PDB entry 9GDY | electron microscopy, 2.80 A resolution | chains B and C of the 3 polymer chains in the assembly

# Chain B (and C)
Name: Spike glycoprotein, Fibritin
Source organism: Severe acute respiratory syndrome coronavirus 2
Notes: chain C of this document is another copy of the same molecule, construct and numbering; everything in this record applies to it too
UniProtKB: chimeric construct of P0DTC2, P10104: residues 14-1208 from P0DTC2 (SPIKE_SARS2) positions 14-1208 (same numbers); residues 1211-1237 from P10104 positions 458-484 (UniProt number = residue number - 753)
Sequence (1230 residues; each row starts with the number of its first residue; note: 3 numbers in that range are skipped by the numbering (no residue carries them; nothing is unmodelled there)):
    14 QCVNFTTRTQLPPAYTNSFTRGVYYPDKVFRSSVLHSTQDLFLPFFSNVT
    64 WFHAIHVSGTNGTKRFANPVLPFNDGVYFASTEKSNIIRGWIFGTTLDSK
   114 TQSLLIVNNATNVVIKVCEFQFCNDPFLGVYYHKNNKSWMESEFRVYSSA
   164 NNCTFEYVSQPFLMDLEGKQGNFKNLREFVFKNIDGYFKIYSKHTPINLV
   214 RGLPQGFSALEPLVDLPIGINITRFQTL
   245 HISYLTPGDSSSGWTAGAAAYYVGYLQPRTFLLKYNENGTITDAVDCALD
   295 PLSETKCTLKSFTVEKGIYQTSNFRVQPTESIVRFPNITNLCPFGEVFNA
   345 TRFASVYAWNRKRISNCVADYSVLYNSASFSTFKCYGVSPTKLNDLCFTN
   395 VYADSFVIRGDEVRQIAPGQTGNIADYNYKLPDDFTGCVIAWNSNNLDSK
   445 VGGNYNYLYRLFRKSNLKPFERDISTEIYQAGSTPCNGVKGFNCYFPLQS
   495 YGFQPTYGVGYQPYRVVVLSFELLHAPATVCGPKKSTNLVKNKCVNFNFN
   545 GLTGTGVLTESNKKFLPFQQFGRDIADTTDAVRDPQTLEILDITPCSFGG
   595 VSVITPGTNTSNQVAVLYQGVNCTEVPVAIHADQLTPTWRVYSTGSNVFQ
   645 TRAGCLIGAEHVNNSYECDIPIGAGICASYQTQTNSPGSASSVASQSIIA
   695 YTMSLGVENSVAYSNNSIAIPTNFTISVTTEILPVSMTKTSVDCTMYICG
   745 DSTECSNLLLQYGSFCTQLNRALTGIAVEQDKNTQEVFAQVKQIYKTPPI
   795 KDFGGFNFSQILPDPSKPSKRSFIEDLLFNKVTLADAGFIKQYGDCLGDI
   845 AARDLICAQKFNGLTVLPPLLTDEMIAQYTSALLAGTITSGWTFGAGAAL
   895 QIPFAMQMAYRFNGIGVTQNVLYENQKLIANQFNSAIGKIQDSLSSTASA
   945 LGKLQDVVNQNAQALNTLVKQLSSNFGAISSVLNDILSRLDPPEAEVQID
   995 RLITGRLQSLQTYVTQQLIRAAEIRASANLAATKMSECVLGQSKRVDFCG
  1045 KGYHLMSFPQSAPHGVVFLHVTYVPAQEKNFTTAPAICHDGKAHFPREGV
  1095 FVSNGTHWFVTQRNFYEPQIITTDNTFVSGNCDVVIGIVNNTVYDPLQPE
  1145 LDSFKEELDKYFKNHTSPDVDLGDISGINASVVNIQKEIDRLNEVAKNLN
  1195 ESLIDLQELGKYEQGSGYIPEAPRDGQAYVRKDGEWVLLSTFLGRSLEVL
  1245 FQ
Unresolved in the structure: 70-76, 248-254, 621-640, 677-688, 828-847, 1162-1246
Sequence notes: variant Phe18 (Leu in P0DTC2), Ala80 (Asp in P0DTC2), Gly215 (Asp in P0DTC2), Asn417 (Lys in P0DTC2), Lys484 (Glu in P0DTC2), Tyr501 (Asn in P0DTC2), Gly614 (Asp in P0DTC2), Val701 (Ala in P0DTC2); conflict Ile246 (Arg in P0DTC2); engineered mutation Gly682 (Arg in P0DTC2), Ser683 (Arg in P0DTC2), Ser685 (Arg in P0DTC2), Pro986 (Lys in P0DTC2), Pro987 (Val in P0DTC2), Leu1232 (Phe479 in P10104); linker (1209-1210); expression tag (1238-1246)
Disulfide bonds: Cys131-Cys166, Cys291-Cys301, Cys361-Cys391, Cys379-Cys432, Cys480-Cys488, Cys538-Cys590, Cys617-Cys649, Cys662-Cys671, Cys738-Cys760, Cys743-Cys749, Cys1032-Cys1043, Cys1082-Cys1126
Swiss-Prot annotation at these positions:
  - region: Asn280 to Cys301 (Putative superantigen), Arg403 to Asp405 (Integrin-binding motif), Asn448 to Phe456 (Immunodominant HLA epitope recognized by the CD8+), Pro681, Ala684 (Putative superantigen), Ser816 to Tyr837 (Fusion peptide 1), Lys835 to Phe855 (Fusion peptide 2), Asp1163 to Glu1202 (Heptad repeat 2)
  - site: Arg815, Ser816 (Cleavage)
  - glycosylation: Asn17 (N-linked (GlcNAc...) (complex) asparagine), Asn61 (N-linked (GlcNAc...) (hybrid) asparagine), Asn74 (N-linked (GlcNAc...) (complex) asparagine), Asn122 (N-linked (GlcNAc...) (hybrid) asparagine), Asn149 (N-linked (GlcNAc...) (complex) asparagine), Asn165 (N-linked (GlcNAc...) (complex) asparagine), Asn234 (N-linked (GlcNAc...) (high mannose) asparagine), Asn282 (N-linked (GlcNAc...) (complex) asparagine), Thr323 (O-linked (GalNAc) threonine), Ser325 (O-linked (HexNAc...) serine), Asn331 (N-linked (GlcNAc...) (complex) asparagine), Asn343 (N-linked (GlcNAc...) (complex) asparagine), Asn603 (N-linked (GlcNAc...) (hybrid) asparagine), Asn616 (N-linked (GlcNAc...) (complex) asparagine), Asn657 (N-linked (GlcNAc...) (complex) asparagine), Thr676 (O-linked (GlcNAc...) threonine), Thr678 (O-linked (GlcNAc...) threonine), Asn709 (N-linked (GlcNAc...) (high mannose) asparagine), Asn717 (N-linked (GlcNAc...) (hybrid) asparagine), Asn801 (N-linked (GlcNAc...) (hybrid) asparagine) and 6 more in UniProt

# Chain B / chain C interface
Pairs across the interface (161):
  Gln314(B) - Thr768(C)
  Asn317(B) - Asp737(C)  hydrogen bond
  Arg355(B) - Pro230(C)
  Gly381(B) - Leu984(C)
  Gly381(B) - Glu988(C)
  Val382(B) - Arg983(C)
  Val382(B) - Leu984(C)  hydrophobic
  Val382(B) - Asp985(C)
  Lys386(B) - Asp985(C)  salt bridge
  Leu390(B) - Ser982(C)
  Leu390(B) - Arg983(C)
  Tyr396(B) - Pro230(C)
  Arg408(B) - Val407(C)  hydrogen bond (side chain-backbone)
  Arg408(B) - Arg408(C)
  Thr415(B) - Tyr380(C)
  Asn417(B) - Phe377(C)  hydrogen bond (side chain-backbone)
  Asn417(B) - Lys378(C)
  Asn417(B) - Cys379(C)
  Phe456(B) - Ala372(C)  hydrophobic
  Pro463(B) - Asp198(C)
  Phe464(B) - Asp198(C)
  Phe464(B) - Gly199(C)
  Phe464(B) - Tyr200(C)
  Glu465(B) - Gly232(C)
  Glu465(B) - Asn234(C)
  Arg466(B) - Gly232(C)  hydrogen bond (backbone-backbone)
  Ile468(B) - Thr167(C)
  Glu471(B) - Lys113(C)  salt bridge
  Tyr473(B) - Lys113(C)  hydrogen bond
  Gly476(B) - Ser371(C)
  Ser477(B) - Thr385(C)
  Tyr489(B) - Ser371(C)  hydrogen bond (side chain-backbone)
  Tyr489(B) - Ala372(C)  hydrophobic
  Gly502(B) - Gly502(C)
  Gly504(B) - Val503(C)
  Tyr505(B) - Val503(C)  hydrophobic
  Glu516(B) - Tyr200(C)
  His519(B) - Lys41(C)
  His519(B) - Val42(C)
  Gly545(B) - Ser982(C)
  Thr547(B) - Asn978(C)  hydrogen bond (backbone-side chain)
  Thr547(B) - Leu981(C)
  Thr547(B) - Ser982(C)
  Gly548(B) - Asp745(C)
  Gly548(B) - Asn978(C)
  Thr549(B) - Asp745(C)  hydrogen bond
  Lys557(B) - Phe43(C)
  Lys557(B) - Ser45(C)  hydrogen bond
  Lys558(B) - Phe43(C)
  Lys558(B) - Asn282(C)
  Leu560(B) - Tyr38(C)  hydrophobic
  Leu560(B) - Glu224(C)
  Phe562(B) - Lys41(C)  hydrogen bond (backbone-side chain)
  Phe562(B) - Glu224(C)
  Phe562(B) - Pro225(C)  hydrophobic
  Gln563(B) - Lys41(C)
  Gln563(B) - Phe43(C)
  Phe565(B) - Phe43(C)
  Gly566(B) - Phe43(C)
  Arg567(B) - Val42(C)
  Arg567(B) - Phe43(C)  hydrogen bond (backbone-backbone)
  Arg567(B) - Arg44(C)
  Ile569(B) - Val47(C)  hydrophobic
  Ile569(B) - Val963(C)  hydrophobic
  Ile569(B) - Ser967(C)
  Ala570(B) - Leu966(C)
  Ala570(B) - Ser967(C)
  Asp571(B) - Ser967(C)
  Asp571(B) - Ser975(C)  hydrogen bond
  Asp571(B) - Val976(C)
  Phe592(B) - Met740(C)  hydrophobic
  Gly614(B) - Lys854(C)  hydrogen bond (backbone-side chain)
  Pro665(B) - Leu864(C)  hydrophobic
  Gly667(B) - Leu864(C)
  Ala668(B) - Pro862(C)  hydrophobic
  Ala668(B) - Pro863(C)  hydrogen bond (backbone-backbone)
  Ala668(B) - Leu864(C)
  Ala668(B) - Thr866(C)
  Gly669(B) - Leu864(C)  hydrogen bond (backbone-backbone)
  Gly669(B) - Met869(C)
  Met697(B) - Leu864(C)  hydrophobic
  Met697(B) - Met869(C)  hydrophobic
  Ser698(B) - Tyr873(C)
  Leu699(B) - Lys786(C)
  Leu699(B) - Ile788(C)
  Leu699(B) - Met869(C)  hydrophobic
  Leu699(B) - Tyr873(C)  hydrophobic
  Gly700(B) - Lys786(C)
  Gly700(B) - Ile788(C)
  Val701(B) - Lys786(C)
  Val701(B) - Gln787(C)
  Val701(B) - Ile788(C)  hydrogen bond (backbone-backbone)
  Glu702(B) - Ile788(C)
  Glu702(B) - Lys790(C)  salt bridge
  Asn703(B) - Ile788(C)  hydrogen bond (backbone-backbone)
  Asn703(B) - Tyr789(C)
  Val705(B) - Thr883(C)
  Val705(B) - Ala893(C)  hydrophobic
  Ala706(B) - Gln895(C)  hydrogen bond (backbone-side chain)
  Tyr707(B) - Pro792(C)  hydrophobic
  Tyr707(B) - Asp796(C)  hydrogen bond (side chain-backbone)
  Tyr707(B) - Phe797(C)  hydrophobic
  Tyr707(B) - Gln895(C)
  Tyr707(B) - Phe898(C)
  Ser708(B) - Gln895(C)
  Ser708(B) - Pro897(C)
  Asn709(B) - Pro897(C)
  Ser711(B) - Gln895(C)
  Ser711(B) - Pro897(C)
  Ile712(B) - Gln895(C)
  Ile712(B) - Ile896(C)  hydrophobic
  Ala713(B) - Leu894(C)
  Ala713(B) - Gln895(C)  hydrogen bond (backbone-backbone)
  Ala713(B) - Ile896(C)
  Pro715(B) - Leu894(C)
  Gln957(B) - Arg765(C)
  Gln965(B) - Ser758(C)  hydrogen bond
  Ser968(B) - Gln755(C)
  Ser968(B) - Tyr756(C)  hydrogen bond (side chain-backbone)
  Asn969(B) - Gln755(C)  hydrogen bond
  Phe970(B) - Tyr756(C)  hydrogen bond (backbone-side chain)
  Gly971(B) - Tyr756(C)
  Gln1002(B) - Phe759(C)
  Gln1005(B) - Gln1005(C)  hydrogen bond
  Ile1013(B) - Leu1012(C)  hydrophobic
  Glu1017(B) - Arg1019(C)  salt bridge
  Leu1024(B) - Asn1023(C)
  Arg1039(B) - Thr1027(C)
  Arg1039(B) - Glu1031(C)  salt bridge
  Arg1039(B) - Arg1039(C)
  Val1040(B) - Ser1030(C)
  Val1040(B) - Glu1031(C)  hydrogen bond (backbone-side chain)
  Val1040(B) - Gly1035(C)
  Asp1041(B) - Gln784(C)
  Asp1041(B) - Ser1030(C)
  Asp1041(B) - Leu1034(C)
  Lys1045(B) - Val785(C)
  Lys1045(B) - Gly889(C)  hydrogen bond (side chain-backbone)
  Gly1046(B) - Ala890(C)
  Tyr1047(B) - Trp886(C)
  Tyr1047(B) - Ala890(C)  hydrophobic
  Ala1078(B) - Met900(C)
  Pro1079(B) - Met900(C)  hydrophobic
  Pro1079(B) - Tyr917(C)
  Phe1089(B) - Asn914(C)
  Phe1089(B) - Tyr917(C)  hydrophobic
  Pro1090(B) - Gln913(C)
  Arg1107(B) - Trp886(C)
  Arg1107(B) - Tyr904(C)
  Phe1121(B) - Thr912(C)
  Ser1123(B) - Asn914(C)  hydrogen bond
  Val1128(B) - Tyr917(C)
  Val1128(B) - Glu918(C)
  Val1129(B) - Tyr917(C)  hydrophobic
  Leu1145(B) - Phe1148(C)  hydrophobic
  Asp1146(B) - Phe1148(C)
  Lys1149(B) - Glu1151(C)
  Leu1152(B) - Leu1152(C)  hydrophobic
  Asp1153(B) - Leu1152(C)
  Phe1156(B) - Phe1156(C)  hydrophobic
  Thr1160(B) - His1159(C)
Other interface residues (no listed pair), chain B (117 interface residues in all): Arg319, Gly416, Asp420, Pro426, Thr430, Leu517, Phe559, Thr572, Pro589, Ile670, Ser704, Thr961, Pro987, Gln1010, Val1068, Glu1072, Asn1074, Thr1077, Arg1091, Ile1130
Other interface residues (no listed pair), chain C (117 interface residues in all): Thr114, Gln115, Thr376, Ile410, Asn460, Thr739, Gly757, Phe855, Leu865, Gln872, Thr887, Ala903, Asn907, Gln920, Gln1002, Ile1013, Glu1111, Tyr1155

# In short
Chain B and chain C each contribute 117 residues to their interface, with 28 hydrogen bonds and 5 salt
bridges. Polar pairs include Lys386(B)-Asp985(C), Glu471(B)-Lys113(C) and Glu702(B)-Lys790(C).
Chain B and chain C are both Spike glycoprotein, Fibritin (Severe acute respiratory syndrome coronavirus 2);
the structure, SARS-CoV-2 Spike protein Beta Variant at 37C structural flexibility / heterogeneity analyses,
was determined by electron microscopy (same publication as 9GDX).
